3DFY - chains B and D of the 8 polymer chains in the assembly; structure by X-ray diffraction, 2.10 A resolution.

== Chain B (and D) ==
Molecule: Muconate cycloisomerase
Organism: Thermotoga maritima MSB8
Notes: chain D of this document is another copy of the same molecule, construct and numbering; everything in this record applies to it too
Reference sequence: Q9WXM1 (Q9WXM1_THEMA); residues 1-345 here = UniProt positions 1-345
Sequence (345 residues; numbered 1 to 345; the number before each row is that of its first residue):
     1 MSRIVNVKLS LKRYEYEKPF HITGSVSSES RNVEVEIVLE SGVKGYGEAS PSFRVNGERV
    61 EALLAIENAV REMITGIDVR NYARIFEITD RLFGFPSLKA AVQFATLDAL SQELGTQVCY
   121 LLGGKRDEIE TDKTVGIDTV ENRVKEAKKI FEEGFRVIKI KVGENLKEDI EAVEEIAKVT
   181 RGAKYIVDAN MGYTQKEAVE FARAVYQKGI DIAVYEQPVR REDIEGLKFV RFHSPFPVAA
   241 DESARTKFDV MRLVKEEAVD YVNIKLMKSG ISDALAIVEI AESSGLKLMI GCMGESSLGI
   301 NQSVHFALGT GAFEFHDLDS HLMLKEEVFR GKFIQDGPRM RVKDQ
Disordered / not traced: 1-2, 20-28, 344-345
Curated features (UniProtKB/Swiss-Prot):
  - active site (Proton acceptor): K161, K265
  - binding site (substrate): T134, K159, N190, C292, D317, D319
  - binding site (Mg(2+)): D188, E216, D241
Metal / ion sites: Mg2+: D188, E216, D241

== Chain B / chain D interface ==
Pairs across the interface (32):
  F53(B) with R91(D)
  R54(B) with F93(D)
  V55(B) with F93(D)
  N56(B) with F93(D)
  G57(B) with F93(D); F95(D)
  R59(B) with I66(D); A69(D)
  E61(B) with A65(D)
  A62(B) with A62(D), hydrophobic; F95(D), hydrophobic
  A65(B) with E61(D); A65(D), hydrophobic
  I66(B) with R59(D); E61(D)
  A69(B) with R59(D)
  R91(B) with F53(D)
  L92(B) with F53(D), hydrophobic
  F93(B) with R54(D); V55(D); N56(D); G57(D); R221(D); R245(D)
  F95(B) with G57(D); A62(D), hydrophobic
  R221(B) with F93(D)
  E222(B) with F248(D)
  E225(B) with K255(D), salt bridge
  F248(B) with E222(D)
  R252(B) with R252(D)
  K255(B) with E225(D)
Other interface residues (no listed pair), chain B (24 interface residues in all): M73, G94, R245
Other interface residues (no listed pair), chain D (24 interface residues in all): M73, L92, G94

== Summary ==
Chain B and chain D each contribute 24 residues to their interface; the contacts include 1 salt bridge. Its
one salt-bridged contact is E225(B)-K255(D). Curated annotation (UniProt) lists active-site residues K161(B)
and K265(B), 6 substrate-binding residues and 3 Mg2+-binding residues on chain B.
Chain B and chain D are both Muconate cycloisomerase (Thermotoga maritima MSB8); the structure, Crystal
structure of apo dipeptide epimerase from Thermotoga maritima, was determined by X-ray diffraction (same
publication as 3DEQ, 3DER and 3DES).
